PDB entry 3GZU | electron microscopy, 3.80 A resolution | chains B and I of the 15 polymer chains in the assembly

== Chain B ==
Name: Inner capsid protein VP2
Source organism: Rotavirus A
Notes: fragment: vp2
UniProtKB: B2BMF8 (B2BMF8_9REOV); residue numbers follow UniProt; this construct covers 81-880
Sequence (800 residues; each row starts with the number of its first residue):
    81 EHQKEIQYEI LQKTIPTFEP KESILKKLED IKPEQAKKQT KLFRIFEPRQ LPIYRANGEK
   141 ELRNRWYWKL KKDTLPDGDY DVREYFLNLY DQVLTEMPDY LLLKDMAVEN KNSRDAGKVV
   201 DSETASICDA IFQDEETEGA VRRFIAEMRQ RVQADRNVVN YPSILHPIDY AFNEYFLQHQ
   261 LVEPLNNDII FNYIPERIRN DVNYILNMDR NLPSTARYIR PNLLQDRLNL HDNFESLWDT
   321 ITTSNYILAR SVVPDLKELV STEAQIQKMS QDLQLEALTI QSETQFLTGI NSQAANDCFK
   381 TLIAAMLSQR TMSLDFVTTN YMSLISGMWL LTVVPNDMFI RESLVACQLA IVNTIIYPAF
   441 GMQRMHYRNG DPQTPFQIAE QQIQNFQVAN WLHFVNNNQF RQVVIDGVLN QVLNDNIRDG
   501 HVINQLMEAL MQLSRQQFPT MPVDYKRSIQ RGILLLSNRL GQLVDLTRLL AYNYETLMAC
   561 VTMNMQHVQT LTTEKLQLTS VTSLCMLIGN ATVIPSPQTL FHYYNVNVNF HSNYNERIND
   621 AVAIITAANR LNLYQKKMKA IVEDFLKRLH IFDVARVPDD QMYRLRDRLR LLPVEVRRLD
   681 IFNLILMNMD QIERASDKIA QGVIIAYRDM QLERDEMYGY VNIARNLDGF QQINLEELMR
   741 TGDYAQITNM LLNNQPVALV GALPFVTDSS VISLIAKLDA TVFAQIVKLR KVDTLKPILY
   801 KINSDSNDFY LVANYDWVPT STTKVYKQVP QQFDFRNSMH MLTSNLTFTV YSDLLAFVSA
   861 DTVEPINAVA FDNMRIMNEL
UniProt features mapped onto this chain:
  - region (Hydrophobic): Leu394 to Val414, Glu422 to Met442
  - site (Interaction with the intermediate capsid protein VP6): Ala220, Phe224, Met228, Met839, Met841

== Chain I ==
Name: Intermediate capsid protein VP6
Source organism: Rhesus Rotavirus
Notes: fragment: vp6
UniProtKB: P04509 (VP6_ROTRF); residue numbers follow UniProt; this construct covers 1-397
Sequence (397 residues; numbered 1 to 397; the number before each row is that of its first residue):
     1 MDVLYSLSKT LKDARDKIVE GTLYSNVSDL IQQFNQMIIT MNGNEFQTGG IGNLPIRNWN
    61 FDFGLLGTTL LNLDANYVET ARNTIDYFVD FVDNVCMDEM VRESQRNGIA PQSDSLIKLS
   121 GIKFKRINFD NSSEYIENWN LQNRRQRTGF TFHKPNIFPY SASFTLNRSQ PAHDNLMGTM
   181 WLNAGSEIQV AGFDYSCAIN APANTQQFEH IVQLRRVLTT ATITLLPDAE RFSFPRVITS
   241 ADGATTWYFN PVILRPNNVE IEFLLNGQII NTYQARFGTI IARNFDTIRL SFQLMRPPNM
   301 TPAVAALFPN AQPFEHHATV GLTLRIESAV CESVLADASE TMLANVTSVR QEYAIPVGPV
   361 FPPGMNWTDL ITNYSPSRED NLQRVFTVAS IRSMLVK
UniProt features mapped onto this chain:
  - region: Asp62 to Leu73 (Interaction with the inner capsid protein VP2)
  - binding site (Zn(2+)): His153
  - binding site (Ca(2+)): Asn266, Asp286
  - mutagenesis: Gln32 (Q32E: Complete loss of in vitro DLP transcription activity, no effect on particle assembly), Leu65 (L65D: Loss of in vitro DLP transcriptase activity, no effect on particle assembly; when associated with A-70 or N-70 ...), Leu70 (L70A: Loss of in vitro DLP transcriptase activity, no effect on particle assembly; when associated with D-65 ...), Leu71 (L71N: Loss of in vitro DLP assembly and transcriptase activity, and almost complete loss of interaction with VP2; when associated with D-65 or N-70), His153 (H153S: Impaired homotrimer formation at pH above 7.0. No effect on transcription activity or on VP2-VP6 interaction)

== How chain B and chain I interact ==
Residue-residue contacts (24; chain B residue first):
  Asn280(B) with Leu71(I)
  Phe466(B) with Ile122(I), hydrophobic
  Ala469(B) with Arg126(I), hydrogen bond (backbone-side chain)
  Asn470(B) with Arg126(I), hydrogen bond
  Asn477(B) with Ile39(I)
  Arg481(B) with Gln32(I), hydrogen bond; Asn35(I); Leu65(I)
  Val483(B) with Leu65(I); Gly67(I), hydrogen bond (backbone-backbone)
  Val484(B) with Gly67(I); Thr69(I)
  Ile485(B) with Leu70(I); Asn76(I)
  Asp486(B) with Leu70(I)
  Gly487(B) with Leu70(I)
  Asn494(B) with Thr68(I), hydrogen bond; Thr69(I), hydrogen bond (side chain-backbone)
  Asp495(B) with Thr68(I), hydrogen bond (backbone-side chain)
  Asn496(B) with Thr68(I)
  Ile497(B) with Tyr24(I); Ser28(I); Gln32(I)
  Arg498(B) with Gln32(I)
Interface residues without a listed pair, chain B (20 interface residues in all): Glu276, Arg277, His473, Gln479
Interface residues without a listed pair, chain I (16 interface residues in all): Leu66, Asp74

== Summary ==
The interface between chain B and chain I involves 20 residues on one side and 16 on the other; the contacts
include 7 hydrogen bonds. Polar pairs include Ala469(B)-Arg126(I), Asn470(B)-Arg126(I) and Arg481(B)-Gln32(I).
Here chain B is Inner capsid protein VP2 (Rotavirus A) and chain I is Intermediate capsid protein VP6 (Rhesus
Rotavirus). Entry 3GZU (VP7 recoated rotavirus DLP) was determined by electron microscopy, deposited together
with 3GZT.
